PDB entry 3QT1 | X-ray diffraction, 4.30 A resolution (low resolution: residue-level contacts below are approximate; hydrogen-bond / salt-bridge calls are withheld) | chains C and K of the 12 polymer chains in the assembly

== Chain C ==
Protein: DNA-directed RNA polymerase II subunit RPB3
Source organism: Saccharomyces cerevisiae
Notes: EC 2.7.7.6
Reference sequence: P16370 (RPB3_YEAST); residue numbers follow UniProt; this construct covers 1-318
Chain sequence (318 residues; row label = number of the first residue in the row):
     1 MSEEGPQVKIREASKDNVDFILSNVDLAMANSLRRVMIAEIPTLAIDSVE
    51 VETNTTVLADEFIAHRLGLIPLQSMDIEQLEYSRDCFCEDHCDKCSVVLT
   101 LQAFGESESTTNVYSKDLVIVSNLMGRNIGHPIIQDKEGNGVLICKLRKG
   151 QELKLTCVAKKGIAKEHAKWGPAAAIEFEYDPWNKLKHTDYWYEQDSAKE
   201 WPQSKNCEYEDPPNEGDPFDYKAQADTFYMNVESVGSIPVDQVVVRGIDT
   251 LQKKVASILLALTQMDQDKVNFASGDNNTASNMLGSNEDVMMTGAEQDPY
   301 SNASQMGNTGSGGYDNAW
Not modelled in the structure: 1-2, 269-318
Ion coordination: Zn2+: C86, C88, C92, C95
UniProt features mapped onto this chain:
  - binding site (Zn(2+)): C86, C88, C92, C95
  - modified residue: S2 (N-acetylserine)
  - natural variant: A30 (A30D: In mutant RPB3-1)
  - mutagenesis: K9 (K9E: Transcript termination readthrough)

== Chain K ==
Protein: DNA-directed RNA polymerase II subunit RPB11
Source organism: Saccharomyces cerevisiae
Notes: EC 2.7.7.6
Reference sequence: P38902 (RPB11_YEAST); residue numbers follow UniProt; this construct covers 1-120
Chain sequence (120 residues; each row starts with the number of its first residue):
     1 MNAPDRFELFLLGEGESKLKIDPDTKAPNAVVITFEKEDHTLGNLIRAEL
    51 LNDRKVLFAAYKVEHPFFARFKLRIQTTEGYDPKDALKNACNSIINKLGA
   101 LKTNFETEWNLQTLAADDAF
Not modelled in the structure: 115-120
UniProt features mapped onto this chain:
  - mutagenesis: E108 (E108G/V: Transcript termination readthrough; E108K: Transcript termination readthrough. Lethal), L111 (L111P: Transcript termination readthrough), L114 (L114P: Transcript termination readthrough)

== How chain C and chain K interact ==
Contacting residue pairs (65):
  E3(C) - A100(K)
  E3(C) - T103(K)
  E3(C) - N104(K)
  E4(C) - N104(K)
  G5(C) - A100(K)
  P6(C) - K97(K)
  Q7(C) - N104(K)
  V8(C) - E108(K)
  K9(C) - E108(K)
  I10(C) - F105(K)
  I10(C) - E108(K)
  I10(C) - W109(K)
  I10(C) - Q112(K)
  R11(C) - Q112(K)
  A13(C) - Q112(K)
  A13(C) - T113(K)
  S14(C) - L114(K)
  V18(C) - W109(K)
  D26(C) - A48(K)
  D26(C) - E49(K)
  A28(C) - N44(K)
  A28(C) - A48(K)
  M29(C) - L45(K)
  M29(C) - L98(K)
  S32(C) - T41(K)
  S32(C) - L45(K)
  R35(C) - D39(K)
  R35(C) - T41(K)
  E40(C) - T41(K)
  R84(C) - L11(K)
  I163(C) - F10(K)
  A164(C) - R6(K)
  K165(C) - R6(K)
  K165(C) - L9(K)
  E166(C) - R6(K)
  E166(C) - F7(K)
  E166(C) - F10(K)
  H167(C) - R6(K)
  V240(C) - W109(K)
  D241(C) - F105(K)
  D241(C) - W109(K)
  V244(C) - F105(K)
  I248(C) - L98(K)
  I248(C) - L101(K)
  D249(C) - K102(K)
  L251(C) - L45(K)
  L251(C) - L98(K)
  Q252(C) - I95(K)
  Q252(C) - L98(K)
  Q252(C) - G99(K)
  Q252(C) - K102(K)
  K254(C) - E38(K)
  K254(C) - L42(K)
  V255(C) - C91(K)
  V255(C) - I95(K)
  A256(C) - I95(K)
  I258(C) - L19(K)
  I258(C) - F35(K)
  I258(C) - C91(K)
  L259(C) - K88(K)
  L259(C) - N92(K)
  A261(C) - L19(K)
  L262(C) - K88(K)
  M265(C) - L19(K)
  D266(C) - K88(K)
Other interface residues (no listed pair), chain C (44 interface residues in all): F20, V36, A168, V245
Other interface residues (no listed pair), chain K (38 interface residues in all): K18, H40, K84, L87, I94

== Overview ==
44 residues of chain C and 38 residues of chain K are in contact. C86(C), C88(C), C92(C) and C95(C) form the
Zn2+ site. Curated annotation (UniProt) lists 4 Zn2+-binding residues and one mutagenesis site on chain C; 3
mutagenesis sites on chain K.
Chain C is DNA-directed RNA polymerase II subunit RPB3 and chain K is DNA-directed RNA polymerase II subunit
RPB11, both from Saccharomyces cerevisiae; the structure, RNA polymerase II variant containing A Chimeric
RPB9-C11 subunit, was determined by X-ray diffraction.
